PDB entry 6LEM | X-ray diffraction, 3.19 A resolution | chains A and B

== Chain A ==
Name: Beta-D-glucuronidase
Source organism: Escherichia coli
Notes: EC 3.2.1.31
Reference sequence: W8SYR0 (W8SYR0_ECOLX); residues 1-603 here = UniProt positions 1-603
Sequence (605 residues; each row starts with the number of its first residue; numbers below 1 keep their minus sign (Ser-1 is residue -1)):
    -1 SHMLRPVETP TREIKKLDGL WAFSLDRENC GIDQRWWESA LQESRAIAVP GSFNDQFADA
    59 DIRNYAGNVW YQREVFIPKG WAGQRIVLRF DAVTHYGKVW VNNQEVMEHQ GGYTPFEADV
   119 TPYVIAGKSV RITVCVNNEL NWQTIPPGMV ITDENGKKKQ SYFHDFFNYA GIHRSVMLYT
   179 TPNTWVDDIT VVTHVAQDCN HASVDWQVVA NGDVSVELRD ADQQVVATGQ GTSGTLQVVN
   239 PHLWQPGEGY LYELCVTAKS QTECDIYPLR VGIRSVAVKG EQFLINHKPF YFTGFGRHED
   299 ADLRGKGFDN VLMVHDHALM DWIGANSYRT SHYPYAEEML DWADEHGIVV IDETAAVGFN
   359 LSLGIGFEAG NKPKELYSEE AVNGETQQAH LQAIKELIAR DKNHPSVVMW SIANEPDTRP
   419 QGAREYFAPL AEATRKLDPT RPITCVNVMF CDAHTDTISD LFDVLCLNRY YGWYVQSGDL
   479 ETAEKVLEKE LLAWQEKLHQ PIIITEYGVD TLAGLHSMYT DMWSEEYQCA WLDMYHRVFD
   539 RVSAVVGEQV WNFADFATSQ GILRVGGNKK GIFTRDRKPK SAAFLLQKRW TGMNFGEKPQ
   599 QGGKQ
Unresolved in the structure: 78-79, 363-368, 602-603
Sequence notes: expression tag (-1 to 0)
Ligand contacts: E9O ((2S,3S,4R,5R)-2-nonyl-4,5-bis(oxidanyl)piperidine-3-carboxylic acid): Asp163, His330, Ser360, Leu361, Asn412, Glu413, Met447, Phe448, Tyr468, Tyr472, Glu504, Trp549, Phe554, Arg562, Asn566, Lys568
Reported in the primary citation:
  - conformationally variable residues (side-chain flip): Phe448
  - binding site for E9O: Leu361, Met447, Phe448
  - catalytic residues: Glu413, Glu504 (citing earlier work)
  - specificity-determining residues: Phe448 (proposed by the authors, not directly observed)

== Chain B ==
Name: Beta-D-glucuronidase
Source organism: Escherichia coli
Notes: EC 3.2.1.31
Reference sequence: W8SYR0 (W8SYR0_ECOLX); residue numbers follow UniProt; this construct covers 3-603
Sequence (601 residues; row label = number of the first residue in the row):
     3 RPVETPTREI KKLDGLWAFS LDRENCGIDQ RWWESALQES RAIAVPGSFN DQFADADIRN
    63 YAGNVWYQRE VFIPKGWAGQ RIVLRFDAVT HYGKVWVNNQ EVMEHQGGYT PFEADVTPYV
   123 IAGKSVRITV CVNNELNWQT IPPGMVITDE NGKKKQSYFH DFFNYAGIHR SVMLYTTPNT
   183 WVDDITVVTH VAQDCNHASV DWQVVANGDV SVELRDADQQ VVATGQGTSG TLQVVNPHLW
   243 QPGEGYLYEL CVTAKSQTEC DIYPLRVGIR SVAVKGEQFL INHKPFYFTG FGRHEDADLR
   303 GKGFDNVLMV HDHALMDWIG ANSYRTSHYP YAEEMLDWAD EHGIVVIDET AAVGFNLSLG
   363 IGFEAGNKPK ELYSEEAVNG ETQQAHLQAI KELIARDKNH PSVVMWSIAN EPDTRPQGAR
   423 EYFAPLAEAT RKLDPTRPIT CVNVMFCDAH TDTISDLFDV LCLNRYYGWY VQSGDLETAE
   483 KVLEKELLAW QEKLHQPIII TEYGVDTLAG LHSMYTDMWS EEYQCAWLDM YHRVFDRVSA
   543 VVGEQVWNFA DFATSQGILR VGGNKKGIFT RDRKPKSAAF LLQKRWTGMN FGEKPQQGGK
   603 Q
Unresolved in the structure: 8-10, 196-198, 238-241, 365-369, 601-603
Ligand contacts: E9O ((2S,3S,4R,5R)-2-nonyl-4,5-bis(oxidanyl)piperidine-3-carboxylic acid): Asp163, His330, Leu361, Glu413, Met447, Phe448, Tyr468, Tyr472, Val473, Glu504, Trp549, Phe554, Arg562, Asn566, Lys568

== How chain A and chain B interact ==
Contacting residue pairs (53; chain A residue first):
  Glu6(A) with Ile12(B); Phe74(B)
  Thr7(A) with Phe74(B)
  Arg10(A) with Pro76(B); Lys77(B); Gly78(B)
  Glu11(A) with Ile12(B)
  Ile12(A) with Glu11(B); Ile12(B), hydrophobic
  Lys13(A) with Asp16(B), salt bridge
  Asp16(A) with Lys13(B)
  Leu18(A) with Asn308(B); Trp340(B), hydrophobic
  Ala44(A) with Val312(B); Trp340(B), hydrophobic
  Ala46(A) with Asn308(B); Val309(B)
  Pro48(A) with Val309(B)
  Asp53(A) with His313(B), hydrogen bond (backbone-side chain)
  Gln54(A) with Val312(B); His313(B)
  Phe55(A) with Val312(B), hydrophobic; Ala316(B)
  Ala56(A) with His313(B); Leu317(B), hydrophobic
  Phe74(A) with Glu6(B); Thr7(B)
  Asp300(A) with Asp574(B)
  Leu301(A) with His313(B)
  Arg302(A) with Arg302(B); Asp307(B), salt bridge; Val309(B)
  Asp307(A) with Arg302(B), salt bridge; Asp307(B)
  Asn308(A) with Ala46(B)
  Val309(A) with Ala46(B); Leu301(B); Arg302(B)
  Leu310(A) with Leu301(B), hydrophobic
  Val312(A) with Ala44(B); Gln54(B); Phe55(B), hydrophobic
  His313(A) with Asp53(B), hydrogen bond (side chain-backbone); Gln54(B); Ala56(B); Leu301(B)
  Ala316(A) with Phe55(B)
  Leu317(A) with Ala56(B), hydrophobic
  Trp340(A) with Leu18(B), hydrophobic; Ala44(B), hydrophobic
  Asp574(A) with Asp300(B); Leu301(B)
  Arg575(A) with Leu301(B)
Other interface residues (no listed pair), chain A (35 interface residues in all): Pro8, Gly17, Arg43, Ile45, Met311
Other interface residues (no listed pair), chain B (37 interface residues in all): Gly17, Arg43, Pro48, Arg71, Val73, Leu310, Met311, Arg575

== In short ==
Chain A and chain B form an interface of 35 and 37 residues respectively; the contacts include 2 hydrogen
bonds and 3 salt bridges. Among the polar pairs are Lys13(A)-Asp16(B), Arg302(A)-Asp307(B) and
Asp307(A)-Arg302(B). Chain A binds compound E9O. From the paper: catalytic residues Glu413(A) and Glu504(A); a
binding site for E9O at Leu361(A), Met447(A) and Phe448(A).
Here chain A is Beta-D-glucuronidase and chain B is Beta-D-glucuronidase, both from Escherichia coli. Entry
6LEM (Structure of E. coli beta-glucuronidase complex with C6-nonyl uronic isofagomine) was determined by
X-ray diffraction, deposited together with 6LEJ.
